PDB entry 7YCR | X-ray diffraction, 2.15 A resolution | chains A and D of the 3 polymer chains in the assembly

# Chain A
Molecule: Deoxyribodipyrimidine photo-lyase
From: Methanosarcina mazei
Notes: EC 4.1.99.3
Reference sequence: A0A0F8I5V2 (A0A0F8I5V2_METMZ); residues 3-462 here correspond to UniProt positions 1-460 (UniProt number = residue number - 2)
Chain sequence (482 residues; row label = number of the first residue in the row; numbers below 1 keep their minus sign (Met-17 is residue -17)):
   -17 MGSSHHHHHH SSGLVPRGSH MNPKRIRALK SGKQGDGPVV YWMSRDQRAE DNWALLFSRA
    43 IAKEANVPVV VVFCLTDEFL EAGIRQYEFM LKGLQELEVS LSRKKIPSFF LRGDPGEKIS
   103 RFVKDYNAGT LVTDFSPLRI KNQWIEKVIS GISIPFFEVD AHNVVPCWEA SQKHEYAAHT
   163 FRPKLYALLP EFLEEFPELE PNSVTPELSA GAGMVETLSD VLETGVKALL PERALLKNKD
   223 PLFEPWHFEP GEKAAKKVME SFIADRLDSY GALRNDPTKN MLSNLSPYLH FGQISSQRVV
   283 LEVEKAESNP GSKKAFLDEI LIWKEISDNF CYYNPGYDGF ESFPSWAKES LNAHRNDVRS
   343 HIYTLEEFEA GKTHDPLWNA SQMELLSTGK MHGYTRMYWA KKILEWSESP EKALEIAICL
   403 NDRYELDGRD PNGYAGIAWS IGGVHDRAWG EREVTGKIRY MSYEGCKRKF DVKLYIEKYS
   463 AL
Not modelled in the structure: -17 to -3, 189-197, 463-464
Sequence notes: initiating methionine (-17); expression tag (-16 to 2, 463-464); engineered mutation Thr377 (Met375 in A0A0F8I5V2)
Ligand contacts: FAD (flavin-adenine dinucleotide): Tyr252, Leu264, Ser265, Asn266, Leu267, Ser268, Leu271, Phe298, Glu301, Ile302, Trp305, Lys306, Ser309, Lys372, Met373, Gly375, Arg378, Met379, Ala382, Asn403, Glu407, Asp409, Gly410, Asp412, Asn414, Gly415, Gly418, Ile419, Ser422
Reported in the primary citation:
  - catalytic residues: Arg256 (proposed by the authors, not directly observed)

# Chain D
Molecule: complementary oligonucleotide to the CPD containing DNA
Sequence (14 nucleotides; numbered 1 to 14; the number before each row is that of its first residue):
     1 TGCGCGAAGC CGAT

# Chain A / chain D interface
Contacting residue pairs - 17 pairs, chain A then chain D:
  Tyr158(A) - DC10(D)  sugar contact
  Tyr158(A) - DC11(D)  sugar contact
  Thr162(A) - DG12(D)  phosphate contact
  Trp328(A) - DG9(D)  phosphate contact
  Trp328(A) - DC10(D)  phosphate contact
  Arg429(A) - DA7(D)  hydrogen bond to the base
  Arg429(A) - DG9(D)  base contact
  Ala430(A) - DG9(D)  sugar contact
  Trp431(A) - DG6(D)  base contact
  Trp431(A) - DA7(D)  base contact
  Trp431(A) - DA8(D)  phosphate contact
  Gly432(A) - DA7(D)  phosphate contact
  Gly432(A) - DA8(D)  phosphate contact
  Glu433(A) - DA8(D)  hydrogen bond to the phosphate
  Lys439(A) - DA8(D)  phosphate contact
  Lys439(A) - DG9(D)  salt bridge to the phosphate
  Arg450(A) - DT1(D)  base contact

# In short
Chain A and chain D form an interface of 10 and 8 residues respectively, with 2 hydrogen bonds and 1 salt
bridge. Polar contacts include Arg429(A)-DA7(D), Glu433(A)-DA8(D) and Lys439(A)-DG9(D). Bound to chain A:
flavin-adenine dinucleotide. From the paper: the catalytic residue Arg256(A).
Chain A is Deoxyribodipyrimidine photo-lyase (Methanosarcina mazei) and chain D is complementary
oligonucleotide to the CPD containing DNA; the structure, TR-SFX MmCPDII-DNA complex: 450 ps snapshot.
Includes 450ps, dark, and extrapolated structure factors, was determined by X-ray diffraction together with
7YC7, 7YCM, 7YCP, 7YD6, 7YD7, 7YD8 and 10 further entries from the same study.
